Entry 4QRS (X-ray diffraction, 1.40 A resolution); this record covers chains A and B of the 3 polymer chains in the assembly.

[Chain A]
Protein: HLA class I histocompatibility antigen, B-8 alpha chain
Organism: Homo sapiens
UniProt: P30460 (1B08_HUMAN); residues 1-276 here correspond to UniProt positions 25-300 (UniProt number = residue number + 24)
Sequence (276 residues; numbered 1 to 276; the number before each row is that of its first residue):
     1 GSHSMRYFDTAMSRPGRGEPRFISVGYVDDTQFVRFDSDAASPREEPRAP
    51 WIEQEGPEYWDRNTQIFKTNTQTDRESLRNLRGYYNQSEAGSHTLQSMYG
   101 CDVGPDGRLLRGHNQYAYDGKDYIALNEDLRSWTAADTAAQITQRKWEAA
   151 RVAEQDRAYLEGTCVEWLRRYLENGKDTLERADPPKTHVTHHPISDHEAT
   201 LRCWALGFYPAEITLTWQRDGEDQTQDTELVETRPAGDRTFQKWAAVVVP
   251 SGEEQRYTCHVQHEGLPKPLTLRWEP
Cystine bridges: Cys101-Cys164, Cys203-Cys259
Reported in the primary citation:
  - conformationally variable residues (side-chain flip): Tyr116

[Chain B]
Protein: Beta-2-microglobulin
Organism: Homo sapiens
UniProt: P61769 (B2MG_HUMAN); residues 2-99 here correspond to UniProt positions 22-119 (UniProt number = residue number + 20)
Sequence (100 residues; row label = number of the first residue in the row; numbering starts at 0):
     0 MGQRTPKIQVYSRHPAENGKSNFLNCYVSGFHPSDIEVDLLKNGERIEKV
    50 EHSDLSFSKDWSFYLLYYTEFTPTEKDEYACRVNHVTLSQPKIVKWDRDM
Cystine bridges: Cys25-Cys80
Differences from the reference sequence: expression tag (0-1)
Swiss-Prot annotation at these positions:
  - modified residue: Gln2 (Pyrrolidone carboxylic acid)
  - glycosylation (N-linked (Glc) (glycation) lysine): Lys19, Lys41, Lys48, Lys58, Lys91, Lys94

[How chain A and chain B interact]
Residue-residue contacts - 62 pairs, chain A then chain B:
  Phe8(A) with Ser55(B); Phe56(B)
  Asp9(A) with Phe56(B)
  Thr10(A) with Phe56(B); Phe62(B)
  Met12(A) with Ser33(B), hydrogen bond; Asp34(B); Leu54(B), hydrophobic
  Arg21(A) with Leu54(B)
  Ile23(A) with Asp53(B); Leu54(B)
  Val25(A) with Asp53(B); Leu54(B); Ser55(B)
  Tyr27(A) with Ser55(B), hydrogen bond; Tyr63(B), hydrogen bond
  Gln32(A) with Asp53(B), hydrogen bond
  Arg35(A) with Asp53(B), salt bridge
  Pro47(A) with Asp53(B)
  His93(A) with Met0(B)
  Thr94(A) with Phe62(B)
  Gln96(A) with His31(B), hydrogen bond; Phe56(B); Trp60(B), hydrogen bond (side chain-backbone); Phe62(B)
  Ser97(A) with Phe56(B); Trp60(B)
  Met98(A) with Phe56(B), hydrophobic; Lys58(B); Trp60(B), hydrophobic
  Gln115(A) with Trp60(B)
  Tyr116(A) with Trp60(B)
  Ala117(A) with Trp60(B), hydrophobic
  Asp119(A) with Met0(B); His31(B)
  Gly120(A) with Arg3(B), hydrogen bond (backbone-side chain); His31(B)
  Asp122(A) with Trp60(B), hydrogen bond
  His192(A) with Asp98(B), salt bridge
  Arg202(A) with Asp98(B), hydrogen bond (side chain-backbone); Met99(B)
  Trp204(A) with Asp98(B); Met99(B)
  Val231(A) with Gln8(B)
  Glu232(A) with Lys6(B), salt bridge; Gln8(B), hydrogen bond (backbone-side chain); Tyr26(B); Ser28(B), hydrogen bond
  Thr233(A) with Tyr26(B)
  Arg234(A) with Gln8(B), hydrogen bond; Tyr10(B); Met99(B), hydrogen bond (side chain-backbone)
  Pro235(A) with Tyr10(B), hydrogen bond (backbone-side chain); Asn24(B); Tyr26(B)
  Ala236(A) with Arg12(B), hydrogen bond (backbone-side chain); Asn24(B), hydrogen bond (backbone-side chain)
  Gly237(A) with Arg12(B), hydrogen bond (backbone-side chain)
  Gln242(A) with Tyr10(B); Ser11(B), hydrogen bond (side chain-backbone); Arg12(B), hydrogen bond (side chain-backbone)
  Trp244(A) with Met99(B), hydrogen bond (side chain-backbone)
Interface residues without a listed pair, chain A (36 interface residues in all): Ser92, Asp238
Interface residues without a listed pair, chain B (28 interface residues in all): Gly1, His13, Ser57, Leu65, Arg97

[Overview]
Chain A and chain B form an interface of 36 and 28 residues respectively; the contacts include 20 hydrogen
bonds and 3 salt bridges. Among the polar pairs are Arg35(A)-Asp53(B), His192(A)-Asp98(B) and
Glu232(A)-Lys6(B). From the paper: conformational variability at Tyr116(A).
Here chain A is HLA class I histocompatibility antigen, B-8 alpha chain and chain B is Beta-2-microglobulin,
both from Homo sapiens. Entry 4QRS (Crystal Structure of HLA B*0801 in complex with ELK_IYM, ELKRKMIYM) was
determined by X-ray diffraction (same publication as 4QRU and 4QRT).
